Entry 6VJJ (X-ray diffraction, 1.40 A resolution); this record covers chains A and B.

== Chain A ==
Protein: GTPase KRas
From: Homo sapiens
UniProtKB: P01116 (RASK_HUMAN), isoform P01116-2; numbering as in UniProt (aligned over 1-169)
Sequence (170 residues; each row starts with the number of its first residue; numbering starts at 0):
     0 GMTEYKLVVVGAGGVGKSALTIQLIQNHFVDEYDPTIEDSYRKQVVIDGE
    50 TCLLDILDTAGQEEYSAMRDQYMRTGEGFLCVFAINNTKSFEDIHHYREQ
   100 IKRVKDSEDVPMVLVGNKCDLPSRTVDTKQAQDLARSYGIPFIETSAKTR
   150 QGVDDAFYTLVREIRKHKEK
Not modelled in the structure: 168-169
Differences from the reference sequence: expression tag (0)
Swiss-Prot annotation at these positions:
  - motif: Y32 to Y40 (Effector region)
  - binding site (GTP): G10 to A18, V29 to T35, A59, G60, N116 to D119
  - modified residue: M1 (N-acetylmethionine), T2 (N-acetylthreonine), K104 (N6-acetyllysine)
  - glycosylation: T35 (Microbial infection: O-linked (Glc) threonine)

== Chain B ==
Protein: RAF proto-oncogene serine/threonine-protein kinase
From: Homo sapiens
Notes: EC 2.7.11.1
UniProtKB: P04049 (RAF1_HUMAN); residues 52-131 here = UniProt positions 52-131
Sequence (80 residues; each row starts with the number of its first residue):
    52 SKTSNTIRVFLPNKQRTVVNVRNGMSLHDCLMKALKVRGLQPECCAVFRL
   102 LHEHKGKKARLDWNTDAASLIGEELQVDFL
Not modelled in the structure: 52-54
What the authors report for this chain:
  - mutagenesis - F130E: unchanged binding to GTPase KRas (chain A)
  - mutagenesis - R59A, N64A, Q66A: decreased catalytic activity
  - mutagenesis - R89L, F130E: decreased catalytic activity with GTPase KRas (chain A)

== How chain A and chain B interact ==
Pairs across the interface - 29 pairs, chain A then chain B:
  I21(A) - V88(B)  hydrophobic
  I24(A) - V88(B)
  Q25(A) - K87(B)
  Q25(A) - V88(B)  hydrogen bond (side chain-backbone)
  Q25(A) - G90(B)
  V29(A) - K84(B)
  E31(A) - K84(B)  salt bridge
  D33(A) - K84(B)  salt bridge
  P34(A) - N71(B)
  I36(A) - T57(B)
  I36(A) - V69(B)  hydrophobic
  E37(A) - R59(B)  salt bridge
  E37(A) - R67(B)  salt bridge
  E37(A) - T68(B)
  E37(A) - V69(B)  hydrogen bond (backbone-backbone)
  D38(A) - R67(B)
  D38(A) - T68(B)  hydrogen bond
  D38(A) - R89(B)  salt bridge
  S39(A) - Q66(B)
  S39(A) - R67(B)  hydrogen bond (backbone-backbone)
  S39(A) - R89(B)  hydrogen bond (backbone-side chain)
  Y40(A) - Q66(B)
  Y40(A) - V88(B)  hydrophobic
  Y40(A) - R89(B)
  R41(A) - N64(B)  hydrogen bond
  R41(A) - K65(B)
  R41(A) - Q66(B)  hydrogen bond (backbone-side chain)
  M67(A) - R59(B)
  Y71(A) - R67(B)
Other interface residues (no listed pair), chain A (16 interface residues in all): Y64
Other interface residues (no listed pair), chain B (15 interface residues in all): S55
From the paper, about this interface:
  - interface residues, chain B: N64(B), K84(B)
  - hot spots on chain B (mutagenesis) - R59A (3-12-fold), N64A (3-12-fold), Q66A (3-12-fold): decreased binding to GTPase KRas (chain A)
  - hot spots on chain B (mutagenesis) - R89L: abolished binding to GTPase KRas (chain A)

== Overview ==
16 residues of chain A and 15 residues of chain B are in contact, with 7 hydrogen bonds and 5 salt bridges.
Polar pairs include E31(A)-K84(B), D33(A)-K84(B) and E37(A)-R59(B). The paper reports that R59A, N64A and Q66A
of chain B reduce catalytic activity; interface residues N64(B) and K84(B); 5 substitutions were tested in
all.
Chain A is GTPase KRas and chain B is RAF proto-oncogene serine/threonine-protein kinase, both from Homo
sapiens; the structure, Crystal Structure of wild-type KRAS4b (GMPPNP-bound) in complex with RAS-binding
domain (RBD) of RAF1/CRAF, was determined by X-ray diffraction together with 6XGU, 6XGV, 6XHA, 6XHB and 6XI7
from the same study.
